Entry 9NR2 (X-ray diffraction, 2.71 A resolution); this record covers chains C and E of the 6 polymer chains in the assembly.

Chain C (and E):
Name: Hemagglutinin HA1
From: Influenza A virus
Notes: chain E of this document is another copy of the same molecule, construct and numbering; everything in this record applies to it too
UniProtKB: A0A1L7N0F8 (A0A1L7N0F8_9INFA); the construct lacks a stretch of the UniProt sequence, so the offset changes along the chain: 11-55 = UniProt 17-61; 56-83 = UniProt 63-90; 84-96 = UniProt 92-104; 97-125 = UniProt 106-134; 2 more segments
Chain sequence (324 residues; each row starts with the number of its first residue; a row labelled like 125A-125B holds insertion residues (125A, then the next letters in order)):
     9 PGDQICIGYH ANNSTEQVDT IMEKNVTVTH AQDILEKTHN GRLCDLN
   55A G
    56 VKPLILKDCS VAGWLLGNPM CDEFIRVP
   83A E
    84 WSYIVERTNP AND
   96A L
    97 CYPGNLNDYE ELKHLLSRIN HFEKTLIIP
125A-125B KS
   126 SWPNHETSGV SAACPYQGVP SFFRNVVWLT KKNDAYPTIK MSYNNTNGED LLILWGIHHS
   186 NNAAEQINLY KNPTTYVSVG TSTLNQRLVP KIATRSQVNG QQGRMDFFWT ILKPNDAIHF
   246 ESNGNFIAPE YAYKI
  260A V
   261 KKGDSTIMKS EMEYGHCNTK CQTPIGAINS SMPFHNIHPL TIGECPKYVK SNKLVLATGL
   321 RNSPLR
Not modelled in the structure: 9 (chain E: 326)
Construct notes: expression tag (9-10)
Disulfides: Cys52-Cys277, Cys64-Cys76, Cys281-Cys305
Glycans and other covalent adducts: N-acetylglucosamine (NAG) linked to Asn33, Asn169
What the authors report for this chain:
  - binding site for N-acetyl-alpha-neuraminic acid: Gln226
  - binding site for beta-D-galactopyranose: Glu190, Gln226
  - mutagenesis - Q226L: increased binding to human-type receptors
  - mutagenesis - Q226L: increased binding to 6SLN3
  - mutagenesis - Q226L/G228S: unchanged binding to human-type receptors
  - mutagenesis - Q226L: increased binding to human trachea

Interface between chain C and chain E:
Pairs across the interface (21; chain C residue first):
  Lys165(C) - Thr219(E)
  Ser203(C) - Ala218(E)
  Gly205(C) - Thr219(E)
  Gly205(C) - Arg220(E)
  Thr206(C) - Arg220(E)
  Thr206(C) - Ser221(E)
  Thr206(C) - Arg229(E)  hydrogen bond (backbone-side chain)
  Ser207(C) - Ser221(E)
  Ser207(C) - Val223(E)
  Ser207(C) - Arg229(E)
  Asn210(C) - His184(E)
  Asn210(C) - Lys216(E)  hydrogen bond (backbone-side chain)
  Asn210(C) - Arg220(E)  hydrogen bond
  Arg212(C) - Lys216(E)
  Asp241(C) - Ser221(E)  hydrogen bond
  Ala242(C) - Ser221(E)  hydrogen bond (backbone-side chain)
  His244(C) - Thr219(E)
  His244(C) - Arg220(E)
  His244(C) - Ser221(E)  hydrogen bond
  Glu246(C) - Ala218(E)
  Glu246(C) - Thr219(E)
Also at the interface, not in a pair above, chain C (13 interface residues in all): Leu209, Gln211
Also at the interface, not in a pair above, chain E (9 interface residues in all): Ile217

In short:
13 residues of chain C and 9 residues of chain E are in contact; the contacts include 6 hydrogen bonds. Polar
contacts include Thr206(C)-Arg229(E), Asn210(C)-Lys216(E) and Asn210(C)-Arg220(E). Covalently linked
N-acetylglucosamine: at Asn33(C) and Asn169(C). From the paper: a binding site for beta-D-galactopyranose at
Glu190(C) and Gln226(C); Q226L of chain C increases binding to human-type receptors.
Chain C and chain E are both Hemagglutinin HA1 (Influenza A virus); the structure, Crystal structure of H5
hemagglutinin from the influenza virus A/black swan/Akita/1/2016 with LSTa, was determined by X-ray
diffraction together with 9NR5 and 9NRB from the same study.
